1J5E - chains A and I of the 21 polymer chains in the assembly; structure by X-ray diffraction, 3.05 A resolution.

Chain A:
Molecule: 16S ribosomal RNA
Organism: Thermus thermophilus
Sequence (1522 nucleotides; row label = number of the first residue in the row; note: 42 numbers in that range are skipped by the numbering (no residue carries them; nothing is unmodelled there); a row labelled like 190A-190L holds insertion residues (190A, then the next letters in order); numbering starts at 0):
     0 UUUGUUGGAGAGUUUGAUCCUGGCUCAGGGUGAACGCUGGCGGCGUGCCU
    50 AAGACAUGCAAGUCGUGCGGG
    73 CCGCGGGGUUUU
    88 ACUCCG
    95 UGGUC
   101 AGCGGCGGACGGGUGAGUAACGCGUGGGU
  129A G
   130 ACCUACCCGGAAGAGGGGGACAACCCGGGGAAACUCGGGCUAAUCCCCCA
   180 UGUGGACCCGC
190A-190L CCCUUGGGGUGU
   191 GUCCAAAGGGCUUU
   216 GCCCGCUUCCGGAUGGGCCCGCGUCCCAUCAGCUAGUUGGUGGGGUAAUG
   266 GCCCACCAAGGCGACGACGGGUAGCCGGUCUGAGAGGAUGGCCGGCCACA
   316 GGGGCACUGAGACACGGGCCCCACUCCUACGGGAGGCAGCAGUUAGGAAU
   366 CUUCCGCAAUGGGCGCAAGCCUGACGGAGCGACGCCGCUUGGAGGAAGAA
   416 GCCCUUCGGGGUGUAAACUCCUGAA
   442 CCCGGGACGAAACCCCCGACGA
   474 GGGGACUGACGGUACCGGG
   494 GUAAUAGCGCCGGCCAACUCCGUGCCAGCAGCCGCGGUAAUACGGAGGGC
   544 GCGAGCGUUACCCGGAUUCACUGGGCGUAAAGGGCGUGUAGGCGGCCUGG
   594 GGCGUCCCAUGUGAAAGACCACGGCUCAACCGUGGGGGAGCGUGGGAUAC
   644 GCUCAGGCUAGACGGUGGGAGAGGGUGGUGGAAUUCCCGGAGUAGCGGUG
   694 AAAUGCGCAGAUACCGGGAGGAACGCCGAUGGCGAAGGCAGCCACCUGGU
   744 CCACCCGUGACGCUGAGGCGCGAAAGCGUGGGGAGCAAACCGGAUUAGAU
   794 ACCCGGGUAGUCCACGCCCUAAACGAUGCGCGCUAGGUCUCUGGGUCU
   848 CCUGGGGGCCGAAGCUAACGCGUUAAGCGCGCCGCCUGGGGAGUACGGCC
   898 GCAAGGCUGAAACUCAAAGGAAUUGACGGGGGCCCGCACAAGCGGUGGAG
   948 CAUGUGGUUUAAUUCGAAGCAACGCGAAGAACCUUACCAGGCCUUGACAU
   998 GCUAGG
 1003A G
  1004 AACCCGGGUGAAAGCCUGGGGUGCCCC
1030A-1030D GCGA
  1031 GGGGAGCCCUAGCACAGGUGCUGCAUGGCCGUCGUCAGCUCGUGCCGUGA
  1081 GGUGUUGGGUUAAGUCCCGCAACGAGCGCAACCCCCGCCGUUAGUUGCCA
  1131 GCGGUUCGGCCGGGCACUCUAACGGGACUGCCCGCGAAA
  1171 GCGGGAGGAAGGAGGGGACGACGUCUGGUCAGCAUGGCCCUUACGGCCUG
  1221 GGCGACACACGUGCUACAAUGCCCACUACAAAGCGAUGCCACCCGGCAAC
  1271 GGGGAGCUAAUCGCAAAAAGGUGGGCCCAGUUCGGAUUGGGGUCUGCAAC
  1321 CCGACCCCAUGAAGCCGGAAUCGCUAGUAAUCGCGGAUCAG
 1361A C
  1362 CAUGCCGCGGUGAAUACGUUCCCGGGCCUUGUACACACCGCCCGUCACGC
  1412 CAUGGGAGCGGGCUCUACCCGAAGUCGCCGGG
  1446 AGCCUACGGG
  1459 CAGGCGCCGAGGGUAGGGCCCGUGACUGGGGCGAAGUCGUAACAAGGUAG
  1509 CUGUACCGGAAGGUGCGGCUGGAUCACCUCCUUUCU
Unresolved in the structure: 0-4, 1535-1538

Chain I:
Molecule: 30S ribosomal protein S9
Organism: Thermus thermophilus
Chain sequence (128 residues; each row starts with the number of its first residue):
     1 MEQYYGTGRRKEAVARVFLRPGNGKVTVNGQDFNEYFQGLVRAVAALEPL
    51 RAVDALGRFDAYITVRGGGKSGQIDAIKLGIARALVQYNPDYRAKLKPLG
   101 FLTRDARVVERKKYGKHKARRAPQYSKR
Unresolved in the structure: 1

How chain A and chain I interact:
Contacting residue pairs (122):
  G942(A) - Gln124(I)  hydrogen bond to the base
  U943(A) - Gln124(I)  sugar contact
  G966(A) - Arg128(I)  hydrogen bond to the sugar
  C967(A) - Arg128(I)  hydrogen bond to the phosphate
  A968(A) - Arg128(I)  salt bridge to the phosphate
  C970(A) - Ser126(I)  base contact
  C1116(A) - Val108(I)  sugar contact
  G1117(A) - Arg104(I)  hydrogen bond to the phosphate
  G1117(A) - Ala106(I)  sugar contact
  C1118(A) - Arg9(I)  salt bridge to the phosphate
  C1118(A) - Arg83(I)  hydrogen bond to the phosphate
  C1118(A) - Arg104(I)  salt bridge to the phosphate
  C1119(A) - Arg9(I)  salt bridge to the phosphate
  C1119(A) - Arg83(I)  salt bridge to the phosphate
  G1127(A) - Arg16(I)  hydrogen bond to the sugar
  G1127(A) - Arg66(I)  phosphate contact
  C1128(A) - Arg16(I)  hydrogen bond to the sugar
  C1128(A) - Arg66(I)  salt bridge to the phosphate
  C1129(A) - Tyr62(I)  hydrogen bond to the phosphate
  A1130(A) - Gln3(I)  hydrogen bond to the sugar
  A1130(A) - Phe18(I)  sugar contact
  A1130(A) - Arg20(I)  hydrogen bond to the phosphate
  G1131(A) - Gln3(I)  hydrogen bond to the phosphate
  G1131(A) - Arg20(I)  salt bridge to the phosphate
  C1147(A) - Tyr5(I)  hydrogen bond to the sugar
  C1147(A) - Thr7(I)  phosphate contact
  C1147(A) - Arg16(I)  hydrogen bond to the base
  U1148(A) - Tyr5(I)  sugar contact
  U1148(A) - Thr7(I)  hydrogen bond to the phosphate
  U1148(A) - Arg9(I)  salt bridge to the phosphate
  U1148(A) - Val14(I)  phosphate contact
  U1148(A) - Arg16(I)  sugar contact
  C1149(A) - Arg9(I)  salt bridge to the phosphate
  C1149(A) - Val14(I)  phosphate contact
  G1178(A) - Arg93(I)  salt bridge to the phosphate
  G1178(A) - Lys97(I)  salt bridge to the phosphate
  A1179(A) - Arg93(I)  salt bridge to the phosphate
  A1179(A) - Lys97(I)  salt bridge to the phosphate
  A1179(A) - Leu102(I)  sugar contact
  A1179(A) - Thr103(I)  phosphate contact
  A1179(A) - Arg104(I)  hydrogen bond to the sugar
  A1180(A) - Thr103(I)  hydrogen bond to the phosphate
  G1186(A) - Glu110(I)  sugar contact
  G1186(A) - Lys113(I)  hydrogen bond to the phosphate
  G1187(A) - Arg111(I)  hydrogen bond to the sugar
  G1187(A) - Lys113(I)  salt bridge to the phosphate
  A1188(A) - Tyr114(I)  phosphate contact
  C1230(A) - Lys127(I)  hydrogen bond to the phosphate
  G1231(A) - Ser126(I)  hydrogen bond to the phosphate
  G1231(A) - Lys127(I)  salt bridge to the phosphate
  U1232(A) - Gln124(I)  hydrogen bond to the phosphate
  U1232(A) - Tyr125(I)  phosphate contact
  U1232(A) - Ser126(I)  phosphate contact
  G1233(A) - His117(I)  salt bridge to the phosphate
  G1233(A) - Pro123(I)  phosphate contact
  G1233(A) - Gln124(I)  hydrogen bond to the phosphate
  A1248(A) - Tyr36(I)  sugar contact
  A1248(A) - Lys70(I)  hydrogen bond to the sugar
  C1249(A) - Tyr36(I)  hydrogen bond to the sugar
  C1249(A) - Gly67(I)  phosphate contact
  C1249(A) - Gly68(I)  hydrogen bond to the sugar
  C1249(A) - Gly69(I)  sugar contact
  C1249(A) - Lys70(I)  sugar contact
  C1249(A) - Gln73(I)  hydrogen bond to the sugar
  A1250(A) - Glu12(I)  hydrogen bond to the sugar
  A1250(A) - Arg66(I)  phosphate contact
  A1250(A) - Gly67(I)  hydrogen bond to the phosphate
  A1250(A) - Gly68(I)  hydrogen bond to the phosphate
  A1251(A) - Glu12(I)  sugar contact
  G1290(A) - Leu40(I)  sugar contact
  G1291(A) - Gln38(I)  hydrogen bond to the sugar
  G1291(A) - Gly39(I)  sugar contact
  U1292(A) - Gln38(I)  sugar contact
  C1342(A) - Gln124(I)  sugar contact
  C1342(A) - Tyr125(I)  hydrogen bond to the phosphate
  G1343(A) - Arg121(I)  hydrogen bond to the sugar
  G1343(A) - Ala122(I)  sugar contact
  G1343(A) - Tyr125(I)  hydrogen bond to the phosphate
  C1344(A) - Lys116(I)  salt bridge to the phosphate
  C1344(A) - Arg120(I)  sugar contact
  C1344(A) - Ala122(I)  phosphate contact
  U1345(A) - Arg120(I)  salt bridge to the phosphate
  A1346(A) - Arg107(I)  sugar contact
  A1346(A) - Arg120(I)  salt bridge to the phosphate
  G1347(A) - Arg10(I)  hydrogen bond to the base
  G1347(A) - Lys11(I)  base contact
  G1347(A) - Arg107(I)  salt bridge to the phosphate
  G1347(A) - Val108(I)  sugar contact
  G1347(A) - Glu110(I)  hydrogen bond to the phosphate
  U1348(A) - Val109(I)  phosphate contact
  U1348(A) - Glu110(I)  hydrogen bond to the phosphate
  U1348(A) - Arg120(I)  phosphate contact
  A1349(A) - Lys118(I)  salt bridge to the phosphate
  A1349(A) - Arg120(I)  phosphate contact
  A1349(A) - Arg121(I)  hydrogen bond to the phosphate
  A1350(A) - Lys118(I)  salt bridge to the phosphate
  A1350(A) - Arg121(I)  phosphate contact
  U1351(A) - Lys118(I)  base contact
  C1366(A) - His117(I)  salt bridge to the phosphate
  C1367(A) - Lys112(I)  salt bridge to the phosphate
  C1367(A) - Tyr114(I)  phosphate contact
  C1367(A) - Gly115(I)  hydrogen bond to the phosphate
  C1367(A) - Lys116(I)  phosphate contact
  G1368(A) - Arg111(I)  salt bridge to the phosphate
  G1368(A) - Lys112(I)  salt bridge to the phosphate
  G1368(A) - Lys113(I)  phosphate contact
  G1368(A) - Tyr114(I)  hydrogen bond to the phosphate
  C1369(A) - Arg111(I)  phosphate contact
  C1369(A) - Lys112(I)  hydrogen bond to the phosphate
  G1370(A) - Glu12(I)  phosphate contact
  G1371(A) - Lys11(I)  phosphate contact
  G1371(A) - Glu12(I)  phosphate contact
  G1371(A) - Gly68(I)  sugar contact
  G1371(A) - Gly69(I)  phosphate contact
  G1371(A) - Val109(I)  phosphate contact
  U1372(A) - Lys11(I)  salt bridge to the phosphate
  U1372(A) - Gly69(I)  phosphate contact
  U1372(A) - Lys70(I)  phosphate contact
  U1372(A) - Ser71(I)  hydrogen bond to the phosphate
  U1372(A) - Gly72(I)  hydrogen bond to the phosphate
  G1373(A) - Lys11(I)  hydrogen bond to the base
  G1373(A) - Ser71(I)  hydrogen bond to the phosphate
Other interface residues (no listed pair), chain A (55 interface residues in all): A1146, U1341
Other interface residues (no listed pair), chain I (54 interface residues in all): Glu2, Arg42

In short:
55 residues of chain A face 54 of chain I across their interface; the contacts include 44 hydrogen bonds and
27 salt bridges. Among the polar pairs are G942(A)-Gln124(I), C1147(A)-Arg16(I) and G1347(A)-Arg10(I).
Here chain A is 16S ribosomal RNA and chain I is 30S ribosomal protein S9, both from Thermus thermophilus.
Entry 1J5E (Structure of the Thermus thermophilus 30S Ribosomal Subunit) was determined by X-ray diffraction.
